6ESF - chains D and J of the 10 polymer chains in the assembly; structure by electron microscopy, 3.70 A resolution.

# Chain D
Name: Histone H2B 1.1
Source organism: Xenopus laevis
UniProt: P02281 (H2B11_XENLA); residues 1-122 here correspond to UniProt positions 5-126 (UniProt number = residue number + 4)
Amino-acid sequence (122 residues; each row starts with the number of its first residue):
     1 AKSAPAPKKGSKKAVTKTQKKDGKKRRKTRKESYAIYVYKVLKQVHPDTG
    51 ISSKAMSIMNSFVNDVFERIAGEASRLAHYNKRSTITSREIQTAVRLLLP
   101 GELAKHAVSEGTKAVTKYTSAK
Unresolved in the structure: 1-27, 122
Sequence notes: variant Thr29 (Ser33 in P02281)
UniProt features mapped onto this chain:
  - modified residue: Lys2 (N6-acetyllysine), Lys9 (N6-acetyllysine), Ser11 (Phosphoserine), Lys12 (N6-acetyllysine), Lys17 (N6-acetyllysine)
  - glycosylation: Ser109 (O-linked (GlcNAc) serine)
  - cross-link: Lys117 (Glycyl lysine isopeptide (Lys-Gly) (interchain with G-Cter in ubiquitin))

# Chain J
Molecule: 147-nt DNA strand
Source organism: synthetic construct
Sequence (147 nucleotides; each row starts with the number of its first residue; numbers below 1 keep their minus sign (DC-73 is residue -73)):
   -73 CTGGAGAATCCCGGTGCCGAGGCCGCTCAATTGGTCGTAGACAGCTCTAG
   -23 CACCGCTTAAACGCACGTACGCGCTGTCCCCCGCGTTTTAACCGCCAAGG
    27 GGATTACTCCCTAGTCTCCAGGCACGTGTCAGATATATACATCCTGT

# Chain D / chain J interface
Pairs across the interface - 9 pairs, chain D then chain J:
  Lys28(D) - DA50(J)  hydrogen bond to the phosphate
  Lys28(D) - DC51(J)  hydrogen bond to the phosphate
  Arg30(D) - DA50(J)  phosphate contact
  Lys31(D) - DA50(J)  hydrogen bond to the phosphate
  Glu32(D) - DC49(J)  phosphate contact
  Ser33(D) - DC49(J)  phosphate contact
  Ile36(D) - DC49(J)  phosphate contact
  Tyr37(D) - DG48(J)  hydrogen bond to the phosphate
  Lys40(D) - DG48(J)  salt bridge to the phosphate
Other interface residues (no listed pair), chain D (10 interface residues in all): Thr29, Thr85
Other interface residues (no listed pair), chain J (6 interface residues in all): DT38, DG47

# In short
Chain D and chain J form an interface of 10 and 6 residues respectively, with 4 hydrogen bonds and 1 salt
bridge. Among the polar pairs are Lys28(D)-DA50(J), Lys28(D)-DC51(J) and Lys31(D)-DA50(J).
Here chain D is Histone H2B 1.1 (Xenopus laevis) and chain J is a 147-nt DNA strand (synthetic construct).
Entry 6ESF (Nucleosome : Class 1) was determined by electron microscopy (same publication as 6ESG, 6ESH and
6ESI).
